PDB entry 6HF0 | X-ray diffraction, 2.38 A resolution | chain A

Chain A:
Protein: Decaprenylphosphoryl-beta-D-ribose oxidase
Source organism: Mycobacterium tuberculosis
Notes: EC 1.1.98.3
UniProt: P9WJF1 (DPRE1_MYCTU); residue numbers follow UniProt; this construct covers 1-461
Amino-acid sequence (481 residues; each row starts with the number of its first residue; numbers below 1 keep their minus sign (Met-19 is residue -19)):
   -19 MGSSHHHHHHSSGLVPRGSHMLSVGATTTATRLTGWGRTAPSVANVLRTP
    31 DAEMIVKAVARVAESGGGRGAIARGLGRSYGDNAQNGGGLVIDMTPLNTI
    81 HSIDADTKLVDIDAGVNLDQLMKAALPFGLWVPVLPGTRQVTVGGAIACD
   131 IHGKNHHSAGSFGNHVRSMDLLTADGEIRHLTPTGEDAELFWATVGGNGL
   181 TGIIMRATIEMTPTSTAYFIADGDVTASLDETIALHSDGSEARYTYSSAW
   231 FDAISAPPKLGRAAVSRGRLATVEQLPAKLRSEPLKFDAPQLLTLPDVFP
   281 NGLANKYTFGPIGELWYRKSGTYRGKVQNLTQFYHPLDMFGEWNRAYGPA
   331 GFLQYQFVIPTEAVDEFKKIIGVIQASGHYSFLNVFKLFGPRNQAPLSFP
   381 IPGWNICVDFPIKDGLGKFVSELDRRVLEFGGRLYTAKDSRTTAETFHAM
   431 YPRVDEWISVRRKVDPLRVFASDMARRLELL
Disordered / not traced: -19 to 6, 269-283, 315-330
Differences from the reference sequence: initiating methionine (-19); expression tag (-18 to 0)
Glycans and other covalent adducts: compound G1H linked to Cys387
Residues lining bound ligands:
  - FAD (flavin-adenine dinucleotide): Trp16, Ile52, Ala53, Arg54, Gly55, Leu56, Gly57, Arg58, Ser59, Tyr60, Asn63, Ala64, Met74, Ala94, Pro116, Gly117, Thr118, Gln120, Val121, Thr122, Gly124, Gly125, Ala126, Ala128, Cys129, Ile131, His132, Asn178, Gly179, Gly182, Ile183, Ile184, Tyr415, Ala417, Lys418
  - G1H (2-[(2S,6R)-2,6-dimethylpiperidin-1-yl]-8-nitro-6-(trifluoromethyl)-1,3-benzoxazin-4-one): Tyr60, Gly117, His132, Gly133, Lys134, Ser228, Trp230, Gln336, Leu363, Val365, Lys367, Phe369, Asn385, Lys418
UniProt features mapped onto this chain:
  - binding site (FAD): Ala53 to Asn63, Gly117, Thr122 to Gly125, Cys129 to His132, Ile184, Tyr415
  - natural variant: Gly17 (G17C: In strain: TRC11), Tyr314 (Y314C: In a spontaneous TCA1-resistant mutant strain, but sensitive to BTZ), Leu368 (L368P: In strain: TRC12), Cys387 (C387G: In strain: NTB9; C387S: In strain: NTB1)
  - mutagenesis: Gly17 (G17C: Significantly less susceptible to Ty38c inhibition. 34-fold reduction in catalytic activity), Leu368 (L368P: Significantly less susceptible to Ty38c inhibition. 7-fold reduction in catalytic activity), Cys387 (C387A/S/T: Confers resistance to BTZ043 and PBTZ169. Decreases M.tuberculosis cytotoxicity in macrophages ...)
What the authors report for this chain:
  - binding site for G1H: Gly117, His132, Gly133, Lys134, Ser228, Gln336, Val365, Lys367, Phe369, Asn385, Cys387, Lys418

Summary:
Ligands of chain A: flavin-adenine dinucleotide. Compound G1H is covalently linked to Cys387. UniProt lists 22
FAD-binding residues and 3 mutagenesis sites. From the paper: a binding site for G1H at Gly117, His132 and
Gly133 among others.
Chain A is Decaprenylphosphoryl-beta-D-ribose oxidase (Mycobacterium tuberculosis); the structure, M.
tuberculosis DprE1 covalently bound to a nitrobenzoxacinone, was determined by X-ray diffraction (same
publication as 6HFV, 6HFW, 6HEZ and 6HF3).
